Entry 8QW2 (X-ray diffraction, 1.87 A resolution); this record covers chains B and C of the 6 polymer chains in the assembly.

[Chain B (and C)]
Protein: Nucleoside diphosphate kinase 3
From: Homo sapiens
Notes: chain C of this document is another copy of the same molecule, construct and numbering; everything in this record applies to it too
UniProtKB: Q13232 (NDK3_HUMAN); residue numbers follow UniProt; this construct covers 18-169
Sequence (155 residues; row label = number of the first residue in the row):
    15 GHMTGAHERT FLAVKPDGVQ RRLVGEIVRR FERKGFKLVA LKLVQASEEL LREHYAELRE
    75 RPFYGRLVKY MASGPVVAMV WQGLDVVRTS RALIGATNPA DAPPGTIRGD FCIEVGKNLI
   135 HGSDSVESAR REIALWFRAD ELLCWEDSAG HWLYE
Not modelled in the structure: 15-17
Differences from the reference sequence: expression tag (15-17)
Ligand contacts: UDP (uridine-5'-diphosphate): Lys-29, Tyr-69, Leu-72, Phe-77, Leu-81, Arg-105, Thr-111, Arg-122, Val-129, Gly-130, Asn-132, His-135
Swiss-Prot annotation at these positions:
  - active site: His-135 (Pros-phosphohistidine intermediate)
  - binding site (ADP): Lys-29, Arg-105, Thr-111, Arg-122, Val-129, Asn-132
Reported in the primary citation:
  - binding site for UDP: Phe-77
  - post-translational modification sites: His-135
  - catalytic residues: His-135 (proposed by the authors, not directly observed)

[Chain B / chain C interface]
Contacting residue pairs (34; chain B residue first):
  Asp-31(B) / Trp-166(C)
  Gln-34(B) / Trp-166(C)
  Arg-35(B) / Arg-47(C)  hydrogen bond (side chain-backbone)
  Arg-35(B) / Trp-166(C)
  Arg-35(B) / Leu-167(C)
  Arg-80(B) / Glu-169(C)  salt bridge
  Tyr-84(B) / Trp-166(C)
  Ala-114(B) / Arg-102(C)  hydrogen bond (backbone-side chain)
  Pro-118(B) / Ala-106(C)
  Pro-118(B) / Leu-107(C)  hydrophobic
  Pro-118(B) / Gly-119(C)
  Pro-118(B) / Thr-120(C)
  Arg-122(B) / Lys-48(C)  hydrogen bond (backbone-side chain)
  Gly-123(B) / Lys-48(C)  hydrogen bond (backbone-side chain)
  Gly-123(B) / Leu-107(C)
  Asp-124(B) / Arg-47(C)  salt bridge
  Asp-124(B) / Lys-48(C)  hydrogen bond (backbone-backbone)
  Phe-125(B) / Arg-47(C)
  Phe-125(B) / Lys-48(C)
  Cys-126(B) / Lys-48(C)  hydrogen bond (backbone-side chain)
  Ile-127(B) / Lys-48(C)
  Ile-127(B) / Gly-49(C)
  Ile-127(B) / Phe-50(C)  hydrophobic
  Ile-127(B) / Leu-98(C)  hydrophobic
  Ile-127(B) / Tyr-168(C)
  Glu-128(B) / Leu-167(C)
  Glu-128(B) / Tyr-168(C)
  Glu-128(B) / Glu-169(C)  hydrogen bond (side chain-backbone)
  Gly-130(B) / Glu-169(C)
  Lys-131(B) / His-165(C)
  Lys-131(B) / Trp-166(C)
  Lys-131(B) / Leu-167(C)
  Lys-131(B) / Tyr-168(C)
  Lys-131(B) / Glu-169(C)
Other interface residues (no listed pair), chain B (21 interface residues in all): Pro-30, Pro-113, Asp-115, Gly-119, Val-129
Other interface residues (no listed pair), chain C (17 interface residues in all): Arg-44, Pro-118

[Summary]
Chain B and chain C form an interface of 21 and 17 residues respectively, with 7 hydrogen bonds and 2 salt
bridges. Polar pairs include Arg-80(B)/Glu-169(C), Asp-124(B)/Arg-47(C) and Arg-35(B)/Arg-47(C). Ligands of
chain B: UDP. The paper reports the catalytic residue His-135(B); a binding site for UDP at Phe-77(B).
Both chains are Nucleoside diphosphate kinase 3 (Homo sapiens). Entry 8QW2 (Human NDPK-C in complex with UDP
and Mg2+) was determined by X-ray diffraction, deposited together with 8QVY, 8QVZ, 8QW0, 8QW1 and 8QW3.
